Entry 8B0A (electron microscopy, 3.00 A resolution); this record covers chains E and I of the 11 polymer chains in the assembly.

# Chain E
Molecule: Histone H3
Source organism: Xenopus laevis
UniProt: A0A310TTQ1 (A0A310TTQ1_XENLA); residues 0-135 here correspond to UniProt positions 1-136 (UniProt number = residue number + 1)
Sequence (136 residues; each row starts with the number of its first residue; numbering starts at 0):
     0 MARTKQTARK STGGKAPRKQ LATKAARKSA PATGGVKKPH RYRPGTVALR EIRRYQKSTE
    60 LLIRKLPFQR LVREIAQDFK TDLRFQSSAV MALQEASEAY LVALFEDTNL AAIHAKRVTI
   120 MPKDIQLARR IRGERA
Unresolved in the structure: 0-37
Sequence notes: engineered mutation Ala110 (Cys111 in A0A310TTQ1)

# Chain I
Molecule: DNA (149-MER) Widom 601 sequence
Sequence (160 nucleotides; numbered -83 to 76; the number before each row is that of its first residue; numbers below 1 keep their minus sign (DT-83 is residue -83)):
   -83 TCTAGGTGAC CATCAGAATC CCGGTGCCGA GGCCGCTCAA TTGGTCGTAG ACAGCTCTAG
   -23 CACCGCTTAA ACGCACGTAC GCGCTGTCCC CCGCGTTTTA ACCGCCAAGG GGATTACTCC
    37 CTAGTCTCCA GGCACGTGTC AGATATATAC ATCGATAGGC
Unresolved in the structure: -83 to -73

# Interface between chain E and chain I
Pairs across the interface (21; chain E residue first):
  Arg40(E) with DG9(I), hydrogen bond to the base; DC10(I), sugar contact
  Tyr41(E) with DA-66(I), sugar contact; DG9(I), sugar contact; DC10(I), hydrogen bond to the phosphate
  Pro43(E) with DG9(I), phosphate contact
  Gly44(E) with DC8(I), phosphate contact; DG9(I), hydrogen bond to the phosphate
  Thr45(E) with DG9(I), phosphate contact
  Val46(E) with DG9(I), phosphate contact
  Ala47(E) with DG9(I), phosphate contact
  Arg49(E) with DA-66(I), sugar contact; DT-65(I), salt bridge to the phosphate
  Lys56(E) with DC-64(I), salt bridge to the phosphate
  Arg63(E) with DA17(I), phosphate contact; DC18(I), phosphate contact
  Lys64(E) with DC18(I), hydrogen bond to the phosphate
  Leu65(E) with DA17(I), sugar contact; DC18(I), hydrogen bond to the phosphate
  Arg69(E) with DA17(I), salt bridge to the phosphate
  Arg83(E) with DG27(I), sugar contact
Other interface residues (no listed pair), chain E (17 interface residues in all): His39, Arg42, Pro66
Other interface residues (no listed pair), chain I (10 interface residues in all): DA-67

# In short
Chain E and chain I form an interface of 17 and 10 residues respectively; the contacts include 5 hydrogen
bonds and 3 salt bridges. Among the polar pairs are Arg40(E)-DG9(I), Tyr41(E)-DC10(I) and Gly44(E)-DG9(I).
Here chain E is Histone H3 (Xenopus laevis) and chain I is DNA (149-MER) Widom 601 sequence. Entry 8B0A
(Cryo-EM structure of ALC1 bound to an asymmetric, site-specifically PARylated nucleosome) was determined by
electron microscopy.
